PDB entry 8PKN | electron microscopy, 2.26 A resolution | chain A

Chain A:
Molecule: 3-hydroxy-3-methylglutaryl-coenzyme A reductase
Organism: Homo sapiens
Notes: EC 1.1.1.34
Reference sequence: P04035 (HMDH_HUMAN); residue numbers follow UniProt; this construct covers 439-861
Sequence (423 residues; numbered 439 to 861; the number before each row is that of its first residue):
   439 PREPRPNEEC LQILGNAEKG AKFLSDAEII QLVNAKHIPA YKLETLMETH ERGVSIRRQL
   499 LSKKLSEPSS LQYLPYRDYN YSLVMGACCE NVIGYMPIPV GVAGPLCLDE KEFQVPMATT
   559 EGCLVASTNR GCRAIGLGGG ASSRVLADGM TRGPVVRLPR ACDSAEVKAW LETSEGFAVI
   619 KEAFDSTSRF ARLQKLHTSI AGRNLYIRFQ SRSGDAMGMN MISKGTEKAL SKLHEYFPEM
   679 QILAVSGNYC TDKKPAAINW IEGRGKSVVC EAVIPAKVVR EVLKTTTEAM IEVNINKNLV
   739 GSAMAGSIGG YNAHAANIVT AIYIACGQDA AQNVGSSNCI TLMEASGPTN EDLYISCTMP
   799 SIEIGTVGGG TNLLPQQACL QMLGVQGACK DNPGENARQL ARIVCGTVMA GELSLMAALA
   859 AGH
Small-molecule neighbours: atorvastatin (117; 7-[2-(4-fluoro-phenyl)-5-isopropyl-3-phenyl-4-phenylcarbamoyl-pyrrol-1-yl]- 3,5-dihydroxy-heptanoic acid): E559, G560, C561, L562, A564, S565, R568, R590, S661, V683, S684, N686, C688, D690, K691, K692, K735, A751, H752, N755, S852, L853, A856, L857, G860, H861
What the authors report for this chain:
  - conformationally variable residues (order/disorder transition): P439 to T487

Summary:
Chain A binds atorvastatin. From the paper: conformational variability at P439.
Chain A is 3-hydroxy-3-methylglutaryl-coenzyme A reductase (Homo sapiens); the structure, CryoEM structure of
catalytic domain of human HMG-CoA reductase with its inhibitor atorvastatin, was determined by electron
microscopy, deposited together with 8S6B.
